9FMF - chains A and C of the 3 polymer chains in the assembly; structure by X-ray diffraction, 2.10 A resolution.

Chain A:
Name: DNA polymerase I, thermostable
Organism: Thermus aquaticus
Notes: EC 2.7.7.7
Reference sequence: P19821 (DPO1_THEAQ); residues 293-832 here = UniProt positions 293-832
Sequence (540 residues; numbered 293 to 832; the number before each row is that of its first residue):
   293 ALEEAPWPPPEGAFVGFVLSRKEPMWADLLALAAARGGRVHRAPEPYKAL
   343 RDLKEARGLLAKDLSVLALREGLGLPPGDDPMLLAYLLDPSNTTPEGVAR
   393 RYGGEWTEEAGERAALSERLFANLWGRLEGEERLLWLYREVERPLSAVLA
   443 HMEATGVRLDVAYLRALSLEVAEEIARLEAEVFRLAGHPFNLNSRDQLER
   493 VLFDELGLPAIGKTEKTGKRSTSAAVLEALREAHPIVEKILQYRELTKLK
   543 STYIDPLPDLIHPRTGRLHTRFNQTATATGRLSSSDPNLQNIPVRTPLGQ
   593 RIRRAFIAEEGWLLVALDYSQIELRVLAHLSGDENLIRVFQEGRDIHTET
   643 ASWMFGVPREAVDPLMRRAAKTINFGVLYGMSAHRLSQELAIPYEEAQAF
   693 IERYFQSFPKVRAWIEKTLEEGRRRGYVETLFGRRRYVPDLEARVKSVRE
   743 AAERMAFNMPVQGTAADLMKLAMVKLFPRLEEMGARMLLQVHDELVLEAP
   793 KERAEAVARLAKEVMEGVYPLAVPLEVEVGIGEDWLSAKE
Ion coordination: Mg2+: Asp-610, Tyr-611, Asp-785 (together with A1IDW)
Ligand contacts: A1IDW ([[(2R,3S,5R)-5-[5-(5-fluoranyl-1-benzofuran-2-yl)-2,4-bis(oxidanylidene)pyrimidin-1-yl]-3-oxidanyl-oxolan-2-yl]methoxy-oxidanyl-phosphoryl] phosphono hydrogen phosphate): Arg-573, Arg-587, Asp-610, Tyr-611, Ser-612, Gln-613, Ile-614, Glu-615, His-639, Arg-659, Arg-660, Lys-663, Thr-664, Phe-667, Tyr-671, Asp-785
What the authors report for this chain:
  - conformationally variable residues (side-chain flip): Arg-587, Arg-660
  - binding site for A1IDW: Arg-587, Arg-660

Chain C:
Molecule: DNA template
Sequence (16 nucleotides; each row starts with the number of its first residue):
   201 AACAGTGGCCGTGGTC

Interface between chain A and chain C:
Pairs across the interface (54; chain A residue first):
  Asn-483(A) / DT212(C)  hydrogen bond to the phosphate
  Asn-485(A) / DG211(C)  phosphate contact
  Asn-485(A) / DT212(C)  hydrogen bond to the phosphate
  Ser-486(A) / DT212(C)  hydrogen bond to the phosphate
  Ser-486(A) / DG213(C)  hydrogen bond to the phosphate
  Gln-489(A) / DG213(C)  phosphate contact
  Ile-503(A) / DA201(C)  base contact
  Gly-504(A) / DA201(C)  sugar contact
  Lys-505(A) / DA201(C)  sugar contact
  Ser-513(A) / DA201(C)  sugar contact
  Ser-515(A) / DA201(C)  hydrogen bond to the phosphate
  Ala-517(A) / DA201(C)  base contact
  Val-518(A) / DA201(C)  phosphate contact
  Ser-543(A) / DC210(C)  sugar contact
  Ser-543(A) / DG211(C)  phosphate contact
  Thr-544(A) / DC210(C)  sugar contact
  Ala-568(A) / DG208(C)  phosphate contact
  Thr-569(A) / DG207(C)  phosphate contact
  Ala-570(A) / DT206(C)  phosphate contact
  Ala-570(A) / DG207(C)  hydrogen bond to the phosphate
  Thr-571(A) / DT206(C)  sugar contact
  Arg-573(A) / DG205(C)  base contact
  Arg-573(A) / DT206(C)  base contact
  Ser-575(A) / DG207(C)  phosphate contact
  Ser-575(A) / DG208(C)  hydrogen bond to the phosphate
  Ser-576(A) / DG208(C)  sugar contact
  Ser-577(A) / DG208(C)  phosphate contact
  Ser-577(A) / DC209(C)  phosphate contact
  Asp-578(A) / DC209(C)  hydrogen bond to the phosphate
  Asn-580(A) / DG208(C)  hydrogen bond to the sugar
  Asn-580(A) / DC209(C)  phosphate contact
  Asn-583(A) / DG207(C)  base contact
  Phe-667(A) / DA204(C)  base contact
  Gly-668(A) / DA204(C)  sugar contact
  Tyr-671(A) / DA204(C)  base contact
  Gly-672(A) / DC203(C)  base contact
  Gly-672(A) / DA204(C)  sugar contact
  Met-673(A) / DA204(C)  hydrogen bond to the sugar
  Ser-674(A) / DC203(C)  base contact
  Ser-674(A) / DA204(C)  hydrogen bond to the phosphate
  Arg-677(A) / DA202(C)  base contact
  Arg-677(A) / DA204(C)  salt bridge to the phosphate
  Gln-680(A) / DA201(C)  base contact
  Gln-680(A) / DA202(C)  base contact
  Glu-681(A) / DA202(C)  hydrogen bond to the base
  Arg-728(A) / DT206(C)  salt bridge to the phosphate
  Arg-746(A) / DC203(C)  hydrogen bond to the sugar
  Arg-746(A) / DA204(C)  hydrogen bond to the phosphate
  Arg-746(A) / DG205(C)  salt bridge to the phosphate
  Met-747(A) / DG205(C)  phosphate contact
  Met-747(A) / DT206(C)  phosphate contact
  Asn-750(A) / DG205(C)  sugar contact
  Gln-754(A) / DG205(C)  base contact
  Gln-754(A) / DT206(C)  hydrogen bond to the sugar
Interface residues without a listed pair, chain A (47 interface residues in all): Asp-488, Glu-507, Ala-521, Lys-540, Pro-548, Asn-565, Pro-579, Thr-664, His-676

Overview:
47 residues of chain A and 13 residues of chain C are in contact, with 15 hydrogen bonds and 3 salt bridges.
Polar contacts include Glu-681(A)/DA202(C), Asn-580(A)/DG208(C) and Met-673(A)/DA204(C). Ligands of chain A:
compound A1IDW. From the paper: a binding site for A1IDW at Arg-587(A) and Arg-660(A); conformational
variability at Arg-587(A) and Arg-660(A).
Chain A is DNA polymerase I, thermostable (Thermus aquaticus) and chain C is DNA template; the structure,
KlenTaq DNA polymerase in a ternary complex with primer/template and a fluorobenzofuran-modified dUTP
(FBFdUTP), was determined by X-ray diffraction, deposited together with 9FM3.
